Entry 6MMT (electron microscopy, 7.46 A resolution (low resolution: residue-level contacts below are approximate; hydrogen-bond / salt-bridge calls are withheld)); this record covers chains C and D of the 4 polymer chains in the assembly.

# Chain C
Protein: Glutamate receptor ionotropic, NMDA 1
From: Rattus norvegicus
UniProtKB: P35439 (NMDZ1_RAT), isoform P35439-5; numbering as in UniProt (aligned over 1-838)
Amino-acid sequence (838 residues; each row starts with the number of its first residue):
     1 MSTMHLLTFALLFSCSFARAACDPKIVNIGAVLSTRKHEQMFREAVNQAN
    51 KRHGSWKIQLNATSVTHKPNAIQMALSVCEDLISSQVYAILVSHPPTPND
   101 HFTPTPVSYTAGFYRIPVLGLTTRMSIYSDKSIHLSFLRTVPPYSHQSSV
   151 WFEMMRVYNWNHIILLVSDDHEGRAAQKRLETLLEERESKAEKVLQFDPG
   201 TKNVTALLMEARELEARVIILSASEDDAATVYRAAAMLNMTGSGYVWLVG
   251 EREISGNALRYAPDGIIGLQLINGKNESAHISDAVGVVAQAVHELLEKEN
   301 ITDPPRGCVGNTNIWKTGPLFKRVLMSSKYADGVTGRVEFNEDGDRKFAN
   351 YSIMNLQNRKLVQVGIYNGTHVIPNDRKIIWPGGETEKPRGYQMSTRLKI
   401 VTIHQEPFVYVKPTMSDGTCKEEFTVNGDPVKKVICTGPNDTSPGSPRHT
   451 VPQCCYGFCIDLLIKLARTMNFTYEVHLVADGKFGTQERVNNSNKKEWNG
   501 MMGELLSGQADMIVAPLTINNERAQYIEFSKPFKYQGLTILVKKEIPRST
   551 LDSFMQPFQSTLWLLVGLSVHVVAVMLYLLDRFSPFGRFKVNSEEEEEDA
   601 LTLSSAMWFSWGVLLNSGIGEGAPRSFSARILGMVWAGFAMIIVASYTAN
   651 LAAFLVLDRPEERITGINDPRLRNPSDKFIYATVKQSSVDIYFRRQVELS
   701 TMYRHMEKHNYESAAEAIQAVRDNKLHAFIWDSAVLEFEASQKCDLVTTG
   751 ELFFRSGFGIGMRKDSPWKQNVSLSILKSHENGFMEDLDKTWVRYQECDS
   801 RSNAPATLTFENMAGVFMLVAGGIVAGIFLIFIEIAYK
Not modelled in the structure: 1-24, 546-549, 586-600, 798-806
Disulfides: C420-C454, C436-C455
Covalently attached groups: N-acetylglucosamine (NAG) linked to N61, N203, N239, N276, N300, N350, N368, N440, N471, N491, N771
Curated features (UniProtKB/Swiss-Prot):
  - region: L603 to P624 (Pore-forming)
  - binding site (glycine): P516, T518, R523, S688, D732
  - glycosylation (N-linked (GlcNAc...) asparagine): N61, N203, N239, N276, N300, N350, N368, N440, N471, N491, N674, N771

# Chain D
Protein: Glutamate receptor ionotropic, NMDA 2A
From: Rattus norvegicus
UniProtKB: Q00959 (NMDE1_RAT); numbering as in UniProt (aligned over 1-837)
Amino-acid sequence (837 residues; numbered 1 to 837; the number before each row is that of its first residue):
     1 MGRLGYWTLLVLPALLVWRDPAQNAAAEKGPPALNIAVLLGHSHDVTERE
    51 LRNLWGPEQATGLPLDVNVVALLMNRTDPKSLITHVCDLMSGARIHGLVF
   101 GDDTDQEAVAQMLDFISSQTFIPILGISGGASMIMADKDPTSTFFQFGAS
   151 IQQQATVMLKIMQDYDWHVFSLVTTIFPGYRDFISFIKTTVDNSFVGWDM
   201 QNVITLDTSFEDAKTQVQLKKIHSSVILLYCSKDEAVLILSEARSLGLTG
   251 YDFFWIVPSLVSGNTELIPKEFPSGLISVSYDDWDYSLEARVRDGLGILT
   301 TAASSMLEKFSYIPEAKASCYGQAEKPETPLHTLHQFMVNVTWDGKDLSF
   351 TEEGYQVHPRLVVIVLNKDREWEKVGKWENQTLSLRHAVWPRYKSFSDCE
   401 PDDNHLSIVTLEEAPFVIVEDIDPLTETCVRNTVPCRKFVKINNSTNEGM
   451 NVKKCCKGFCIDILKKLSRTVKFTYDLYLVTNGKHGKKVNNVWNGMIGEV
   501 VYQRAVMAVGSLTINEERSEVVDFSVPFVETGISVMVSRSNGTVSPSAFL
   551 EPFSASVWVMMFVMLLIVSAIAVFVFEYFSPVGYNRNLAKGKAPHGPSFT
   601 IGKAIWLLWGLVFNNSVPVQNPKGTTSKIMVSVWAFFAVIFLASYTANLA
   651 AFMIQEEFVDQVTGLSDKKFQRPHDYSPPFRFGTVPQGSTERNIRNNYPY
   701 MHQYMTRFNQRGVEDALVSLKTGKLDAFIYDAAVLNYKAGRDEGCKLVTI
   751 GSGYIFATTGYGIALQKGSPWKRQIDLALLQFVGDGEMEELETLWLTGIC
   801 HNEKNEVMSSQLDIDNMAGVFYMLAAAMALSLITFIW
Not modelled in the structure: 1-33, 324-329, 541-545, 580-597, 805-809
Disulfides: C87-C320, C429-C455, C745-C800
Covalently attached groups: N-acetylglucosamine (NAG) linked to N75, N340, N380, N443, N444
Construct notes: engineered mutation S128 (His in Q00959), Q687 (Asn in Q00959); conflict T758 (Ser in Q00959)

# Chain C / chain D interface
Contacting residue pairs - 95 pairs, chain C then chain D:
  N70(C) with G322(D); Q323(D)
  A71(C) with Q323(D)
  I72(C) with Q119(D); Q323(D)
  Q73(C) with C320(D); Y321(D)
  C79(C) with K80(D)
  E80(C) with K80(D)
  I83(C) with K80(D)
  T105(C) with F115(D)
  P106(C) with F115(D)
  Y109(C) with Q111(D); M112(D)
  T110(C) with M112(D)
  G112(C) with Q106(D); A108(D)
  F113(C) with T77(D); P79(D); Q106(D)
  R115(C) with Q106(D); E107(D)
  D130(C) with R181(D)
  S132(C) with A136(D); P178(D); G179(D); Y180(D)
  I133(C) with A136(D); D137(D)
  H171(C) with P140(D)
  G307(C) with D78(D)
  C308(C) with R76(D); K80(D)
  V309(C) with R76(D)
  G310(C) with R76(D)
  T312(C) with T77(D)
  I314(C) with Q106(D)
  K322(C) with I176(D)
  R323(C) with T208(D); E211(D)
  R489(C) with N193(D); F195(D)
  N494(C) with F186(D); T189(D); T190(D); N193(D)
  K495(C) with N193(D)
  K496(C) with N193(D); F195(D)
  D552(C) with Q811(D)
  S553(C) with Q811(D)
  F558(C) with L812(D)
  T561(C) with L812(D)
  L565(C) with F821(D)
  M576(C) with M828(D)
  F583(C) with F835(D)
  N616(C) with N615(D)
  G618(C) with S616(D)
  E621(C) with P618(D)
  G622(C) with P618(D)
  R630(C) with K603(D); W606(D)
  M634(C) with W606(D); W609(D)
  V635(C) with W609(D)
  A637(C) with N615(D)
  G638(C) with F613(D); N615(D)
  F639(C) with V820(D); F821(D)
  M641(C) with F613(D); N614(D); N615(D)
  A649(C) with L649(D)
  A653(C) with M653(D)
  F654(C) with S810(D)
  L657(C) with M653(D)
  P670(C) with T797(D)
  R671(C) with G740(D); R741(D); D742(D); I799(D)
  N674(C) with K457(D)
  K678(C) with E743(D)
  R695(C) with R431(D)
  Q696(C) with R431(D)
  V697(C) with R431(D); N432(D)
  E698(C) with N432(D); L794(D)
  S700(C) with V430(D); N432(D)
  T701(C) with K457(D)
  R704(C) with T428(D); V430(D)
Also at the interface, not in a pair above, chain C (82 interface residues in all): P69, K131, L135, K178, P319, S493, Q559, F609, I619, A623, I642, A645, S646, Y647, N650, E661, D669, R673, R694
Also at the interface, not in a pair above, chain D (73 interface residues in all): K138, D139, S209, E235, I418, E420, C429, L550, Y645, Y737, C800, L824, A827

# Summary
Chain C and chain D form an interface of 82 and 73 residues respectively. N-acetylglucosamine is covalently
linked to N61(C), N203(C), N239(C), N276(C), N300(C) and N350(C) and 5 more. N-acetylglucosamine is covalently
linked to N75(D), N340(D), N380(D), N443(D) and N444(D).
Here chain C is Glutamate receptor ionotropic, NMDA 1 and chain D is Glutamate receptor ionotropic, NMDA 2A,
both from Rattus norvegicus. Entry 6MMT (Triheteromeric NMDA receptor GluN1/GluN2A/GluN2A* in the '1-Knuckle'
conformation, in complex with glycine and glutamate, in the ...) was determined by electron microscopy
together with 6MM9, 6MMA, 6MMB, 6MMG, 6MMH, 6MMI and 12 further entries from the same study.
